PDB entry 4NO6 | X-ray diffraction, 3.00 A resolution | chains C and D of the 28 polymer chains in the assembly

# Chain C
Name: Proteasome subunit alpha type-4
From: Saccharomyces cerevisiae S288c
Notes: EC 3.4.25.1
UniProtKB: P40303 (PSA4_YEAST); residues -1 to 252 here correspond to UniProt positions 1-254 (UniProt number = residue number + 2)
Sequence (254 residues; row label = number of the first residue in the row; numbers below 1 keep their minus sign (Met-1 is residue -1)):
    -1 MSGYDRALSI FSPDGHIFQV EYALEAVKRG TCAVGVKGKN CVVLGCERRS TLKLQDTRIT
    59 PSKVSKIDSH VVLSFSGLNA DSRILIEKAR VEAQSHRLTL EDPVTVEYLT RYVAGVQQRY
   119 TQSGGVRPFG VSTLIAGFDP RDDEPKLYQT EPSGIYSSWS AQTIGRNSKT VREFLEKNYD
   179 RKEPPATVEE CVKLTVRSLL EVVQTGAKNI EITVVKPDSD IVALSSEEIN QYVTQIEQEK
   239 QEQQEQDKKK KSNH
Not modelled in the structure: -1 to 0, 241-252
UniProt features mapped onto this chain:
  - modified residue: Thr58 (Phosphothreonine)

# Chain D
Name: Proteasome subunit alpha type-5
From: Saccharomyces cerevisiae S288c
Notes: EC 3.4.25.1
UniProtKB: P32379 (PSA5_YEAST); residues -7 to 252 here correspond to UniProt positions 1-260 (UniProt number = residue number + 8)
Sequence (260 residues; numbered -7 to 252; the number before each row is that of its first residue; numbers below 1 keep their minus sign (Met-7 is residue -7)):
    -7 MFLTRSEYDR GVSTFSPEGR LFQVEYSLEA IKLGSTAIGI ATKEGVVLGV EKRATSPLLE
    53 SDSIEKIVEI DRHIGCAMSG LTADARSMIE HARTAAVTHN LYYDEDINVE SLTQSVCDLA
   113 LRFGEGASGE ERLMSRPFGV ALLIAGHDAD DGYQLFHAEP SGTFYRYNAK AIGSGSEGAQ
   173 AELLNEWHSS LTLKEAELLV LKILKQVMEE KLDENNAQLS CITKQDGFKI YDNEKTAELI
   233 KELKEKEAAE SPEEADVEMS
Not modelled in the structure: -7 to 0, 118-124, 243-252

# Chain C / chain D interface
Residue-residue contacts (64):
  Asp3(C) - Glu117(D)
  Arg4(C) - Asp1(D)
  Arg4(C) - Glu117(D)
  Ala5(C) - Val4(D)  hydrophobic
  Ala5(C) - Glu117(D)
  Ala5(C) - Ser127(D)
  Ser7(C) - Ser127(D)  hydrogen bond (backbone-side chain)
  Ser7(C) - Arg128(D)
  Ile8(C) - Asp1(D)
  Ile8(C) - Val4(D)  hydrophobic
  Ile8(C) - Gln15(D)
  Phe9(C) - Gln15(D)
  Phe9(C) - Tyr18(D)
  Phe9(C) - Ser19(D)
  Phe9(C) - Ala22(D)  hydrophobic
  Phe9(C) - Leu73(D)  hydrophobic
  Phe9(C) - Arg128(D)
  Phe9(C) - Pro129(D)
  Phe9(C) - Gly131(D)
  Ser10(C) - Tyr18(D)
  Pro11(C) - Tyr18(D)  hydrophobic
  Pro11(C) - Glu21(D)
  Asp12(C) - Glu21(D)
  Gly13(C) - Tyr18(D)
  Gly13(C) - Glu21(D)
  Gly13(C) - Ala22(D)
  His14(C) - Leu25(D)
  Ile15(C) - Leu73(D)  hydrophobic
  Ile15(C) - Arg128(D)
  Lys35(C) - Glu52(D)  salt bridge
  Gln116(C) - Ala75(D)
  Gln116(C) - Asp76(D)
  Thr119(C) - Arg128(D)  hydrogen bond (backbone-side chain)
  Gln120(C) - Met126(D)
  Gln120(C) - Ser127(D)  hydrogen bond (backbone-backbone)
  Gln120(C) - Arg128(D)
  Gln120(C) - Pro129(D)
  Gln120(C) - Phe130(D)
  Ser121(C) - Ser127(D)
  Gly122(C) - Ser127(D)
  Ser151(C) - Ala75(D)
  Gly152(C) - Ala75(D)
  Ile153(C) - Thr74(D)
  Ile153(C) - Ala75(D)
  Ser155(C) - Leu51(D)
  Ser155(C) - Ser55(D)
  Ser156(C) - Leu51(D)
  Ser156(C) - Glu52(D)  hydrogen bond
  Ser156(C) - Ser55(D)  hydrogen bond (backbone-side chain)
  Trp157(C) - Ser48(D)
  Trp157(C) - Leu50(D)
  Trp157(C) - Leu51(D)
  Trp157(C) - Glu52(D)
  Ser158(C) - Leu50(D)  hydrogen bond (backbone-backbone)
  Ser158(C) - Glu52(D)  hydrogen bond
  Ala159(C) - Leu50(D)
  Arg170(C) - Ser48(D)
  Glu174(C) - Ser48(D)  hydrogen bond
  Glu174(C) - Pro49(D)
  Glu174(C) - Leu50(D)
  Arg179(C) - Pro49(D)  hydrogen bond (side chain-backbone)
  Arg179(C) - Leu50(D)
  Arg179(C) - Leu51(D)  hydrogen bond (side chain-backbone)
  Arg179(C) - Glu52(D)
Also at the interface, not in a pair above, chain C (31 interface residues in all): Leu173, Tyr177

# Overview
Chain C and chain D form an interface of 31 and 25 residues respectively, with 10 hydrogen bonds and 1 salt
bridge. Polar pairs include Lys35(C)-Glu52(D), Ser7(C)-Ser127(D) and Thr119(C)-Arg128(D).
Chain C is Proteasome subunit alpha type-4 and chain D is Proteasome subunit alpha type-5, both from
Saccharomyces cerevisiae S288c; the structure, yCP in complex with Z-Leu-Leu-Leu-vinylsulfone, was determined
by X-ray diffraction together with 4NNN, 4NNW, 4NO1, 4NO8 and 4NO9 from the same study.
